8YRJ - chains A and B of the 4 polymer chains in the assembly; structure by electron microscopy, 3.87 A resolution.

Chain A:
Molecule: High affinity immunoglobulin epsilon receptor subunit alpha
From: Mus musculus
UniProtKB: P20489 (FCERA_MOUSE); numbering as in UniProt (aligned over 1-250)
Chain sequence (273 residues; numbered 1 to 273; the number before each row is that of its first residue):
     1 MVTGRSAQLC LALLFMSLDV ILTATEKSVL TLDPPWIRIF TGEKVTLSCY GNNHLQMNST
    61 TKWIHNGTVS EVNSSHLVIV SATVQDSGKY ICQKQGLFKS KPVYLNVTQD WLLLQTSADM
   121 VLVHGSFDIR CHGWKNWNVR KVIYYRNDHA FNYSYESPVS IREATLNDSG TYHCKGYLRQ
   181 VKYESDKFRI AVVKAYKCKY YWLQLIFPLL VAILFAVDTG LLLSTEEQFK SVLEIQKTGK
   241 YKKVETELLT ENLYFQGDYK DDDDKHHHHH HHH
Not modelled in the structure: 1-23, 238-273
Disulfide bonds: Cys49-Cys92, Cys131-Cys174
Covalent attachments: N-acetylglucosamine (NAG) linked to Asn66, Asn73, Asn106, Asn152, Asn167
Sequence notes: expression tag (251-273)

Chain B:
Molecule: High affinity immunoglobulin epsilon receptor subunit beta
From: Mus musculus
UniProtKB: P20490 (FCERB_MOUSE); residues 1-235 here = UniProt positions 1-235
Chain sequence (245 residues; each row starts with the number of its first residue):
     1 MDTENRSRAD LALPNPQESS SAPDIELLEA SPAKAAPPKQ TWRTFLKKEL EFLGATQILV
    61 GLICLCFGTI VCSVLYVSDF DEEVLLLYKL GYPFWGAVLF VLSGFLSIIS ERKNTLYLVR
   121 GSLGANIVSS IAAGTGIAML ILNLTNNFAY MNNCKNVTED DGCFVASFTT ELVLMMLFLT
   181 ILAFCSAVLF TIYRIGQELE SKKVPDDRLY EELNVYSPIY SELEDKGETS SPVDSEQKLI
   241 SEEDL
Not modelled in the structure: 1-39, 200-245
Disulfide bonds: Cys154-Cys163
Sequence notes: expression tag (236-245)

Interface between chain A and chain B:
Contacting residue pairs (32; chain A residue first):
  Thr25(A) with Asn153(B), hydrogen bond (backbone-side chain)
  Glu26(A) with Asn153(B)
  Lys27(A) with Tyr150(B); Asn153(B); Asp160(B), salt bridge
  Lys89(A) with Asp79(B), salt bridge
  Ile91(A) with Asp79(B)
  Gln93(A) with Asp81(B), hydrogen bond
  Phe98(A) with Asp81(B); Glu83(B); Val84(B); Tyr150(B), hydrophobic
  Lys99(A) with Ser78(B), hydrogen bond (side chain-backbone); Asp79(B); Phe80(B), hydrogen bond (side chain-backbone); Asp81(B), hydrogen bond (backbone-side chain)
  Lys101(A) with Asp160(B)
  Lys197(A) with Glu159(B)
  Tyr200(A) with Val74(B), hydrophobic; Phe80(B); Phe164(B)
  Tyr201(A) with Phe164(B), hydrophobic
  Trp202(A) with Val74(B), hydrophobic
  Leu203(A) with Val74(B), hydrophobic; Phe168(B), hydrophobic
  Gln204(A) with Phe164(B)
  Phe207(A) with Phe168(B), hydrophobic; Glu171(B); Met175(B), hydrophobic
  Leu210(A) with Ile63(B), hydrophobic; Cys66(B), hydrophobic; Phe67(B), hydrophobic
Interface residues without a listed pair, chain A (23 interface residues in all): Ile64, Gly67, Leu97, Pro102, Ala195, Ile206
Interface residues without a listed pair, chain B (26 interface residues in all): Ile70, Leu75, Val77, Thr158, Asp161, Cys163, Val165, Leu172

Summary:
23 residues of chain A face 26 of chain B across their interface, with 5 hydrogen bonds and 2 salt bridges.
Polar contacts include Lys27(A)-Asp160(B), Lys89(A)-Asp79(B) and Thr25(A)-Asn153(B). Covalently linked
N-acetylglucosamine: at Asn66(A), Asn73(A), Asn106(A), Asn152(A) and Asn167(A).
Here chain A is High affinity immunoglobulin epsilon receptor subunit alpha and chain B is High affinity
immunoglobulin epsilon receptor subunit beta, both from Mus musculus. Entry 8YRJ (Mouse Fc epsilon RI) was
determined by electron microscopy, deposited together with 8K7R, 8K7S and 8K7T.
